Entry 4ZT2 (X-ray diffraction, 2.70 A resolution); this record covers chain A.

# Chain A
Protein: Methionyl-tRNA synthetase
From: Trypanosoma brucei brucei
Notes: EC 6.1.1.10
UniProtKB: Q38C91 (Q38C91_TRYB2); residues 237-773 here = UniProt positions 237-773
Chain sequence (542 residues; each row starts with the number of its first residue; note: 236 numbers in that range are skipped by the numbering (no residue carries them; nothing is unmodelled there); numbers below 1 keep their minus sign (Gly-4 is residue -4)):
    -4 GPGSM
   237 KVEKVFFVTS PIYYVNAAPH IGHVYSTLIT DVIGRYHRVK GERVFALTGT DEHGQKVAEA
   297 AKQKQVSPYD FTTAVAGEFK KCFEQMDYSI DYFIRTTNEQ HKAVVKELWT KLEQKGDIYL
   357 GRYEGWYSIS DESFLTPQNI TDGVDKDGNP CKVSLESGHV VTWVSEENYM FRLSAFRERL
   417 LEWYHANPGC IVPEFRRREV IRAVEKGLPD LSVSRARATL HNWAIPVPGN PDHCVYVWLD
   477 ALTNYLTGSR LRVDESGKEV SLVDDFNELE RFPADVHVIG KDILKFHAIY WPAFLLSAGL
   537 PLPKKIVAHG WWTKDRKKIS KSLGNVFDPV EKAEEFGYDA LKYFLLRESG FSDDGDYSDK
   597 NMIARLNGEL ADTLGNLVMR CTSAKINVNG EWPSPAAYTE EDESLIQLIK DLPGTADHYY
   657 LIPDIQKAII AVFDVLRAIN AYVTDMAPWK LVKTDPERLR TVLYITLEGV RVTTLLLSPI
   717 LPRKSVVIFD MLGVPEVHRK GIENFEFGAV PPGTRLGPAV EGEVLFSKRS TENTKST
Unresolved in the structure: -4 to 0, 237, 551-561, 757-758, 768-773
Modified positions: Cys470 (S-(dimethylarsenic)cysteine; CAS)
Sequence notes: expression tag (-4 to 0); conflict Thr309 (Ala in Q38C91), Val499 (Ala in Q38C91), Asn503 (Ser in Q38C91); engineered mutation Ala452 (Lys in Q38C91), Arg453 (Lys in Q38C91), Ala454 (Glu in Q38C91)
Residues lining bound ligands: methionine (MET): Pro247, Ile248, Tyr249, Tyr250, Asp287, Trp474, Ala477, Leu478, Asn480, Tyr481, Asp518, Ile519, His523, Thr549, Lys550
Reported in the primary citation:
  - binding site for the ligand 4RP: Leu456

# In short
Bound to chain A: methionine. The paper reports a binding site for the ligand 4RP at Leu456.
Chain A is Methionyl-tRNA synthetase (Trypanosoma brucei brucei); the structure, Trypanosoma brucei
methionyl-tRNA synthetase in complex with inhibitor
N-(3,5-dichlorobenzyl)-N'-(1H-imidazo[4,5-b]pyridin-2-yl)propane-1,3-diamine (Chem 1575), was determined by
X-ray diffraction, deposited together with 4ZT3, 4ZT4, 4ZT5, 4ZT6 and 4ZT7.
